6AP1 - chains D and N of the 19 polymer chains in the assembly; structure by electron microscopy, 3.20 A resolution.

== Chain D ==
Name: Vacuolar protein sorting-associated protein 4, Protein hcp1
Source organism: Saccharomyces cerevisiae (strain ATCC 204508 / S288c)
UniProtKB: chimeric construct of P52917, Q9I747: residues 101-437 from P52917 (VPS4_YEAST) positions 101-437 (same numbers); residues 456-617 from Q9I747 positions 1-162 (UniProt number = residue number - 455)
Amino-acid sequence (519 residues; numbered 100 to 618; the number before each row is that of its first residue):
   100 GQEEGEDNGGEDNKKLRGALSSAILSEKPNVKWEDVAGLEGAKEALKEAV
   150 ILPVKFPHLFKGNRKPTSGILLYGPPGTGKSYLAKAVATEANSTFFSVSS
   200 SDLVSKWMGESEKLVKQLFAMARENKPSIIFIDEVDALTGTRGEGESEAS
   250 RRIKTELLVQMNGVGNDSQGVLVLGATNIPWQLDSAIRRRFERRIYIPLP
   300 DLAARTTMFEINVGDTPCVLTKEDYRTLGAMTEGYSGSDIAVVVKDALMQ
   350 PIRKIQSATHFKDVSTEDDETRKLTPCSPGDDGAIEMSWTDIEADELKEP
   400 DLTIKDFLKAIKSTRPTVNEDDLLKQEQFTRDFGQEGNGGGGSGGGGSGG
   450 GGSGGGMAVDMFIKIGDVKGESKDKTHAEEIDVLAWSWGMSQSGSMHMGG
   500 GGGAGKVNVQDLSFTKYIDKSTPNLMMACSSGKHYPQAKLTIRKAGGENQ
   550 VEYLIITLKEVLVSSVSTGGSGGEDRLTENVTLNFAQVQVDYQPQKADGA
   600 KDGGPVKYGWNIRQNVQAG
Unresolved in the structure: 100-111, 365-368, 438-618
Differences from the reference sequence: expression tag (100, 618); linker (438-455)
Ion coordination: Mg2+: Ser180 (together with ADP)
Ligand contacts:
  - ADP (adenosine-5'-diphosphate): Asp134, Val135, Ala136, Pro174, Pro175, Gly176, Thr177, Gly178, Lys179, Ser180, Tyr181, Met307, Gly336, Ser337
  - ADP / beryllium trifluoride: Asn261, Arg288, Arg289
Swiss-Prot annotation at these positions:
  - binding site (ATP): Gly173 to Ser180
Reported in the primary citation:
  - binding site for beryllium trifluoride: Arg288, Arg289

== Chain N ==
Name: Vacuolar protein sorting-associated protein VTA1
Source organism: Saccharomyces cerevisiae (strain ATCC 204508 / S288c)
UniProtKB: Q06263 (VTA1_YEAST); residue numbers follow UniProt; this construct covers 1-330
Amino-acid sequence (330 residues; row label = number of the first residue in the row):
     1 MASNAARVVATAKDFDKVGLGIIGYYLQLYAVELILSEEDRSQEMTALAT
    51 ELLDTIEAFKKEIGGESEAEDSDKSLHVMNTLIHDQEKAKIYMLNFTMSL
   101 YNEKLKQLKDGPWDVMLKRSLWCCIDLFSCILHLWKENISETSTNSLQKR
   151 IKYCKIYLSKLAKGEIGSSDEKTLDYADFADDSEEIKDEDVDHQTSDLEN
   201 NNNDKVEGLAPKDQTTSYEPVDEVPEFIDDADSVNEEEQTVDKNEDAITK
   251 DEQQVVKKEVDLTRPSAPSEPAAAEHKSYTKDELTKIMDRASKIEQIQKL
   301 AKYAISALNYEDLPTAKDELTKALDLLNSI
Unresolved in the structure: 1-288
Swiss-Prot annotation at these positions:
  - region: Ser37 to Glu68 (Interaction with VSP60)
  - modified residue: Ser183 (Phosphoserine), Thr195 (Phosphothreonine), Ser233 (Phosphoserine)
  - mutagenesis: Trp122 (W122A: Abolishes interaction with VSP60 and DID2), Lys152 (K152A: Abolishes interaction with VSP60 and DID2), Lys299 (K299A: Abolishes interaction with VSP4), Lys302 (K302A: Abolishes interaction with VSP4), Tyr303 (Y303A: Abolishes interaction with VSP4, no effect on dimerization), Ser306 (S306A: Diminishes interaction with VSP4), Tyr310 (Y310A: Abolishes interaction with VSP4, no effect on dimerization), Glu311 (E311A: Abolishes interaction with VSP4 and dimerization), Asp312 (D312A: Abolishes interaction with VSP4 and dimerization), Leu320 (L320E: Abolishes dimerization), Lys322 (K322A: No effect on interaction with VSP4), Leu327 (L327E: Abolishes dimerization)

== Chain D / chain N interface ==
Residue-residue contacts (16; chain D residue first):
  Lys353(D) - Asn309(N)
  Lys353(D) - Tyr310(N)
  Thr358(D) - Tyr303(N)
  His359(D) - Tyr303(N)
  Pro375(D) - Tyr310(N)
  Cys376(D) - Tyr310(N)
  Ser377(D) - Ser306(N)
  Ser377(D) - Ala307(N)  hydrogen bond (side chain-backbone)
  Ser377(D) - Tyr310(N)
  Ser377(D) - Asp312(N)
  Pro378(D) - Tyr303(N)
  Pro378(D) - Ser306(N)
  Pro378(D) - Ala307(N)
  Pro378(D) - Thr315(N)  hydrogen bond (backbone-side chain)
  Asp380(D) - Asp312(N)
  Glu385(D) - Tyr303(N)  hydrogen bond
Other interface residues (no listed pair), chain D (11 interface residues in all): Gly379, Lys404
Other interface residues (no listed pair), chain N (9 interface residues in all): Glu311, Glu319

== In short ==
Chain D and chain N form an interface of 11 and 9 residues respectively, with 3 hydrogen bonds. Polar pairs
include Ser377(D)-Ala307(N), Pro378(D)-Thr315(N) and Glu385(D)-Tyr303(N). Chain D binds ADP / beryllium
trifluoride and ADP. The paper reports a binding site for beryllium trifluoride at Arg288(D) and Arg289(D).
Here chain D is Vacuolar protein sorting-associated protein 4, Protein hcp1 and chain N is Vacuolar protein
sorting-associated protein VTA1, both from Saccharomyces cerevisiae (strain ATCC 204508 / S288c). Entry 6AP1
(Vps4p-Vta1p complex with peptide binding to the central pore of Vps4p) was determined by electron microscopy,
deposited together with 6BMF.
